6A3F - chains A and B; structure by X-ray diffraction, 1.80 A resolution.

# Chain A (and B)
Molecule: Putative dehydrogenase
From: Pseudarthrobacter phenanthrenivorans (strain DSM 18606 / JCM 16027 / LMG 23796 / Sphe3)
Notes: chain B of this document is another copy of the same molecule, construct and numbering; everything in this record applies to it too
UniProtKB: F0M433 (F0M433_PSEPM); numbering as in UniProt (aligned over 1-390)
Sequence (410 residues; numbered -19 to 390; the number before each row is that of its first residue; numbers below 1 keep their minus sign (Met-19 is residue -19)):
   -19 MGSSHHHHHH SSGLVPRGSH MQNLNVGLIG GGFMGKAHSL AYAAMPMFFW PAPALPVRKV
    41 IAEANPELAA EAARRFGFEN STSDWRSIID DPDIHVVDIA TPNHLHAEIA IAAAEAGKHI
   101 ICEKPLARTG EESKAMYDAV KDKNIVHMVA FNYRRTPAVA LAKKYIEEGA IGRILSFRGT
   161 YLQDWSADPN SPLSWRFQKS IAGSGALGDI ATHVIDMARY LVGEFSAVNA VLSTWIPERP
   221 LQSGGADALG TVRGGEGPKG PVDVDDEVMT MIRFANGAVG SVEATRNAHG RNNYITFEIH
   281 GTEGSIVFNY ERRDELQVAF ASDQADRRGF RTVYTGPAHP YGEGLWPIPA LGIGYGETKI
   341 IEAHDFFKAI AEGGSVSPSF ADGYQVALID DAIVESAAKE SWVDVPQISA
Unresolved in the structure: -19 to 0, 223-229, 389-390 (chain B: -19 to 0, 227-232, 390)
Sequence notes: expression tag (-19 to 0)
Curated features (UniProtKB/Swiss-Prot):
  - binding site (NADH): Phe13, Met14, Glu43, Thr81, Asn83, His86, Glu103, Lys104, Ala130, Asn132, Trp175, Arg176, Tyr335
  - binding site (levoglucosan): Lys104, Tyr133, Gln163, Arg176, Asp189, His193
Reported in the primary citation:
  - catalytic residues: Glu103, His193 (proposed by the authors, not directly observed)

# Chain A / chain B interface
Residue-residue contacts (96):
  Phe13(A) with Leu325(B); Pro327(B)
  Met14(A) with Trp326(B), hydrophobic; Pro327(B); Leu331(B), hydrophobic
  Lys16(A) with Met27(B); Phe28(B); Gly324(B), hydrogen bond (side chain-backbone); Leu325(B), hydrogen bond (side chain-backbone)
  Ser19(A) with Met27(B)
  Leu20(A) with Ala24(B), hydrophobic; Met27(B); Phe28(B), hydrophobic
  Ala24(A) with Leu20(B), hydrophobic
  Pro26(A) with Arg55(B)
  Met27(A) with Lys16(B); Ser19(B), hydrogen bond; Leu20(B); Arg38(B); Arg55(B), hydrogen bond (backbone-side chain); Phe56(B)
  Phe28(A) with Lys16(B), hydrogen bond (backbone-side chain); Arg55(B), hydrogen bond (backbone-side chain)
  Trp30(A) with Glu51(B), hydrogen bond; Arg54(B); Arg55(B)
  Arg38(A) with Met27(B); Arg38(B)
  Glu51(A) with Trp30(B), hydrogen bond
  Arg54(A) with Trp30(B)
  Arg55(A) with Pro26(B); Met27(B), hydrogen bond (side chain-backbone); Phe28(B); Trp30(B)
  Phe56(A) with Met27(B)
  Tyr133(A) with Leu331(B)
  Gln163(A) with Ile328(B)
  Asn272(A) with Tyr314(B); Ile328(B); Pro329(B)
  Asn273(A) with Ile328(B); Pro329(B); Ala330(B), hydrogen bond (side chain-backbone); Leu331(B)
  Tyr290(A) with Ala330(B); Leu331(B), hydrogen bond (side chain-backbone)
  Glu291(A) with Asp294(B); Tyr314(B); Ala330(B)
  Arg292(A) with Arg292(B); Glu295(B), salt bridge; Tyr314(B)
  Arg293(A) with Asp294(B), salt bridge; Ala330(B); Gly332(B); Ile333(B)
  Asp294(A) with Glu291(B); Arg293(B), salt bridge
  Glu295(A) with Arg292(B), salt bridge
  Tyr314(A) with Asn272(B); Glu291(B); Arg292(B)
  Gly324(A) with Lys16(B), hydrogen bond (backbone-side chain)
  Leu325(A) with Lys16(B), hydrogen bond (backbone-side chain)
  Trp326(A) with Met14(B), hydrophobic; Ala17(B), hydrophobic; Tyr335(B)
  Pro327(A) with Met14(B)
  Ile328(A) with Gln163(B); Asn272(B); Asn273(B)
  Pro329(A) with Asn272(B); Asn273(B)
  Ala330(A) with Asn272(B); Asn273(B); Tyr290(B); Glu291(B); Arg293(B)
  Leu331(A) with Met14(B), hydrophobic; Tyr133(B); Asn273(B); Tyr290(B), hydrogen bond (backbone-side chain); Tyr335(B)
  Gly332(A) with Arg293(B); Gly334(B); Tyr335(B), hydrogen bond (backbone-backbone)
  Ile333(A) with Arg293(B); Ile333(B); Gly334(B)
  Gly334(A) with Gly332(B); Ile333(B); Gly334(B)
  Tyr335(A) with Trp326(B); Leu331(B); Gly332(B), hydrogen bond (backbone-backbone)
  Gly336(A) with Trp326(B)
Interface residues without a listed pair, chain A (43 interface residues in all): Ala17, Ala23, Trp165, Glu337
Interface residues without a listed pair, chain B (43 interface residues in all): Ala23, Trp165, Gly336, Glu337, Ile340

# Overview
The chain A/chain B interface involves 43 residues from each chain, with 16 hydrogen bonds and 4 salt bridges.
Polar contacts include Arg292(A)-Glu295(B), Arg293(A)-Asp294(B) and Lys16(A)-Gly324(B). UniProt lists 13
NADH-binding residues and 6 levoglucosan-binding residues on chain A. The paper reports catalytic residues
Glu103(A) and His193(A).
Both chains are Putative dehydrogenase (Pseudarthrobacter phenanthrenivorans (strain DSM 18606 / JCM 16027 /
LMG 23796 / Sphe3)). Entry 6A3F (Levoglucosan dehydrogenase, apo form) was determined by X-ray diffraction
(same publication as 6A3G, 6A3I and 6A3J).
